Entry 4DCN (X-ray diffraction, 3.01 A resolution); this record covers chains A and C of the 4 polymer chains in the assembly.

Chain A:
Protein: ADP-ribosylation factor-like protein 1
Organism: Homo sapiens
Notes: fragment: N-terminus truncated Arl1, residues 14-179
UniProt: P40616 (ARL1_HUMAN); numbering as in UniProt (aligned over 14-179)
Sequence (166 residues; numbered 14 to 179; the number before each row is that of its first residue):
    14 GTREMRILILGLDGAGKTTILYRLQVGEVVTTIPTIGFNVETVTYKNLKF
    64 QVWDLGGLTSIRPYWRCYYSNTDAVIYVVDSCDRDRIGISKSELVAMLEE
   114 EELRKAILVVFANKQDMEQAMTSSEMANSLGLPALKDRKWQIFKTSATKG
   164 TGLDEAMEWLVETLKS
Not modelled in the structure: 14
Sequence notes: engineered mutation Leu71 (Gln in P40616)
Ion coordination: Mg2+: Thr31, Thr48 (together with GMP-PNP)
Small-molecule neighbours: GMP-PNP: Leu25, Asp26, Gly27, Ala28, Gly29, Lys30, Thr31, Thr32, Thr45, Ile46, Pro47, Thr48, Asp67, Gly69, Gly70, Leu71, Asn126, Lys127, Asp129, Met130, Ser159, Ala160, Thr161
Curated features (UniProtKB/Swiss-Prot):
  - binding site (GTP): Gly24 to Thr31, Thr45 to Thr48, Gly70, Asn126 to Asp129, Ala160, Thr161
  - binding site (Mg(2+)): Thr31, Thr48
  - mutagenesis: Thr31 (T31N: Loss of interaction with ARFIP1 and ARFIP2)

Chain C:
Protein: Arfaptin-2
Organism: Homo sapiens
Notes: fragment: C-terminal BAR domain, residues 118-315
UniProt: P53365 (ARFP2_HUMAN); residue numbers follow UniProt; this construct covers 118-315
Sequence (198 residues; numbered 118 to 315; the number before each row is that of its first residue):
   118 GSRTVDLELELQIELLRETKRKYESVLQLGRALTAHLYSLLQTQHALGDA
   168 FADLSQKSPELQEEFGYNAETQKLLCKNGETLLGAVNFFVSSINTLVTKT
   218 MEDTLMTVKQYEAARLEYDAYRTDLEELSLGPRDAGTRGRLESAQATFQA
   268 HRDKYEKLRGDVAIKLKFLEENKIKVMHKQLLLFHNAVSAYFAGNQKQ
Not modelled in the structure: 118, 312-315

Interface between chain A and chain C:
Pairs across the interface (24; chain A residue first):
  Glu17(A) - Lys216(C)
  Arg19(A) - Asp220(C)  salt bridge
  Ile46(A) - Lys292(C)
  Ile49(A) - Glu288(C)
  Gly50(A) - Phe285(C)
  Phe51(A) - Thr217(C)
  Phe51(A) - Phe285(C)
  Phe51(A) - Asn289(C)  hydrogen bond (backbone-side chain)
  Asn52(A) - Asn289(C)
  Val53(A) - Thr212(C)
  Val53(A) - Thr217(C)
  Val53(A) - Asn289(C)
  Thr55(A) - Thr212(C)  hydrogen bond
  Thr55(A) - Lys216(C)
  Gln64(A) - Lys216(C)
  Trp66(A) - Asp220(C)
  Ile74(A) - Phe285(C)  hydrophobic
  Tyr77(A) - Ile281(C)  hydrophobic
  Tyr77(A) - Phe285(C)  hydrophobic
  Cys80(A) - Asp278(C)  hydrogen bond
  Cys80(A) - Lys282(C)  hydrogen bond (backbone-side chain)
  Tyr81(A) - Asp220(C)
  Tyr81(A) - Lys282(C)
  Tyr81(A) - Phe285(C)
Also at the interface, not in a pair above, chain A (17 interface residues in all): Gln38, Glu54
Also at the interface, not in a pair above, chain C (13 interface residues in all): Phe205, Leu286

Summary:
17 residues of chain A and 13 residues of chain C are in contact; the contacts include 4 hydrogen bonds and 1
salt bridge. Among the polar pairs are Arg19(A)-Asp220(C), Phe51(A)-Asn289(C) and Thr55(A)-Thr212(C). Chain A
binds GMP-PNP.
Here chain A is ADP-ribosylation factor-like protein 1 and chain C is Arfaptin-2, both from Homo sapiens.
Entry 4DCN (Crystal Structure Analysis of the Arfaptin2 BAR domain in Complex with ARL1) was determined by
X-ray diffraction.
